Entry 5E1H (X-ray diffraction, 2.03 A resolution); this record covers chains A and B.

Chain A:
Protein: Ricin
Source organism: Ricinus communis
Notes: EC 3.2.2.22
Reference sequence: P02879 (RICI_RICCO); residues 5-262 here correspond to UniProt positions 40-297 (UniProt number = residue number + 35)
Amino-acid sequence (258 residues; numbered 5 to 262; the number before each row is that of its first residue):
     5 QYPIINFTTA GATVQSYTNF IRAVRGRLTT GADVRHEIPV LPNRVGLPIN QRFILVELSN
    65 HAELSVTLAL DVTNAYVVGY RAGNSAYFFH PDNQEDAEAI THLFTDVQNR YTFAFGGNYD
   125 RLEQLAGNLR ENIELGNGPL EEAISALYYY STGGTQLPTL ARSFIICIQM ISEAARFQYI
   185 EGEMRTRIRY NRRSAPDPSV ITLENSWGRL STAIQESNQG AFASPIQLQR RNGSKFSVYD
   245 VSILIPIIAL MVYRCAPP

Chain B:
Protein: F8(JOB10) VHH antibody
Source organism: Vicugna pacos
Notes: antibody fragment or engineered binder
Amino-acid sequence (128 residues; each row starts with the number of its first residue):
     2 VQLAETGGGL VQAGGSLRLS CAASGTTFSK NAMAWFRQAP GKEREFVAGI NWNAVSTNYA
    62 DSVKGRFTVS RDNAKNTVYL QMNSLKPEDT AVYYCAGSSI YSDISGAATV WATSYNYWGQ
   122 GTQVTVSS
Unresolved in the structure: 41-42, 44, 62

Chain A / chain B interface:
Contacting residue pairs - 31 pairs, chain A then chain B:
  His-94(A) with Lys-31(B), hydrogen bond; Trp-53(B); Ser-103(B), hydrogen bond
  Gln-112(A) with Gly-107(B); Ala-108(B)
  Asn-113(A) with Ser-106(B); Ala-108(B), hydrogen bond (side chain-backbone); Ala-109(B), hydrogen bond (side chain-backbone); Trp-112(B)
  Arg-114(A) with Asp-104(B); Ile-105(B); Ser-106(B), hydrogen bond (backbone-backbone)
  Tyr-115(A) with Tyr-102(B), hydrophobic; Asp-104(B); Ile-105(B), hydrophobic; Ala-109(B); Trp-112(B)
  Thr-116(A) with Tyr-102(B); Ser-103(B), hydrogen bond (backbone-backbone); Asp-104(B), hydrogen bond (backbone-backbone)
  Phe-117(A) with Ile-101(B); Tyr-102(B), hydrophobic; Ser-103(B)
  Ala-118(A) with Lys-31(B); Asn-32(B); Ser-100(B); Ile-101(B), hydrogen bond (backbone-backbone); Tyr-102(B); Ser-103(B)
  Tyr-154(A) with Ile-101(B); Tyr-102(B), hydrogen bond
Interface residues without a listed pair, chain A (12 interface residues in all): Tyr-91, Pro-95, Phe-119
The authors on this interface:
  - pairs named by the authors: Tyr-154(A)/Tyr-102(B) (hydrogen bond)
  - epitope / paratope residues, chain A: His-94(A), Pro-95(A), Asn-113(A), Tyr-154(A)
  - epitope / paratope residues, chain B: Lys-31(B), Trp-53(B), Tyr-102(B), Ser-103(B)

Summary:
Chain A and chain B form an interface of 12 and 14 residues respectively, with 9 hydrogen bonds. Polar pairs
include His-94(A)/Lys-31(B), His-94(A)/Ser-103(B) and Asn-113(A)/Ala-108(B). The paper describes a hydrogen
bond between Tyr-154(A) and Tyr-102(B). From the paper: epitope/paratope residues His-94(A), Pro-95(A) and
Lys-31(B) among others.
Chain A is Ricin (Ricinus communis) and chain B is F8(JOB10) VHH antibody (Vicugna pacos); the structure,
Ricin toxin in complex with neutralizing single chain monoclonal antibodies (VHHs), was determined by X-ray
diffraction (same publication as 4Z9K).
